1SA1 - chains D and E of the 5 polymer chains in the assembly; structure by X-ray diffraction, 4.20 A resolution (low resolution: residue-level contacts below are approximate; hydrogen-bond / salt-bridge calls are withheld).

# Chain D
Molecule: Tubulin beta chain
From: Bos taurus
UniProtKB: P02554 (TBB_PIG); numbering as in UniProt; present here: 1-44, 47-360, 369-445
Amino-acid sequence (445 residues; row label = number of the first residue in the row; note: 10 numbers in that range are skipped by the numbering (no residue carries them; nothing is unmodelled there)):
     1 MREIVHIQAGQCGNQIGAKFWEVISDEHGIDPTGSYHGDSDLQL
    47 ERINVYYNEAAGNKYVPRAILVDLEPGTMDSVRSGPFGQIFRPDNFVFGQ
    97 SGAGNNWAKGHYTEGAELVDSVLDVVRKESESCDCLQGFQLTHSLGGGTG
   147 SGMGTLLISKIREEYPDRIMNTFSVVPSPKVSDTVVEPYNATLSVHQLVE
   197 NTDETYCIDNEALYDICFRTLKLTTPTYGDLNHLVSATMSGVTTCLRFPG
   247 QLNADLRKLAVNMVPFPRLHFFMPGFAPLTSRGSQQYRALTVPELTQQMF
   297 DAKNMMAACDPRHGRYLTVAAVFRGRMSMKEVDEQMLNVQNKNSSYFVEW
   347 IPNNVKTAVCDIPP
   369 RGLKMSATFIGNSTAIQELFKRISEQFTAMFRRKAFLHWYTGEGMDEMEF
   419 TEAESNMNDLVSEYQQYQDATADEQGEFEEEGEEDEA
Disordered / not traced: 1, 438-455
Swiss-Prot annotation at these positions:
  - motif: M1 to I4 (MREI motif)
  - binding site (GTP): Q11, G142, G144
  - modified residue: S40 (Phosphoserine)
  - natural variant: H37 (H37V: In 2nd form)
Residues lining bound ligands:
  - GDP (guanosine-5'-diphosphate): G10, Q11, C12, D69, E71, S140, G142, G143, G144, T145, G146, S147, V171, P173, V177, S178, D179, E183, N206, L209, Y224, L227, N228
  - podophyllotoxin (POD; 9-hydroxy-5-(3,4,5-trimethoxyphenyl)-5,8,8a,9-tetrahydrofuro[3',4':6,7]naphtho[2,3-d][1,3]dioxol-6(5ah)-one): G237, V238, T240, C241, L242, L248, A250, D251, K254, L255, N258, M259, T314, V315, A316, A317, V318, N350, V351, K352, T353, A354, I378

# Chain E
Molecule: Stathmin 4
From: Rattus norvegicus
UniProtKB: P02554 (TBB_PIG); residues 5-145 here correspond to UniProt positions 49-189 (UniProt number = residue number + 44)
Amino-acid sequence (142 residues; each row starts with the number of its first residue):
     4 ADMEVIELNKCTSGQSFEVILKPPSFDGVPEFNASLPRRRDPSLEEIQKK
    54 LEAAEERRKYQEAELLKHLAEKREHEREVIQKAIEENNNFIKMAKEKLAQ
   104 KMESNKENREAHLAAMLERLQEKDKHAEEVRKNKELKEEASR
Disordered / not traced: 4-5, 43-44, 142-145

# How chain D and chain E interact
Pairs across the interface - 11 pairs, chain D then chain E:
  Y108(D) - R134(E)
  A112(D) - R134(E)
  K156(D) - D127(E)
  R158(D) - M119(E)
  E159(D) - L123(E)
  E159(D) - Q124(E)
  E159(D) - D127(E)
  Q193(D) - K126(E)
  G412(D) - V133(E)
  G412(D) - N136(E)
  E417(D) - H129(E)
Interface residues without a listed pair, chain D (10 interface residues in all): S155, G410
Interface residues without a listed pair, chain E (11 interface residues in all): A130, K140

# In short
10 residues of chain D and 11 residues of chain E are in contact. Chain D binds GDP and podophyllotoxin.
Curated annotation (UniProt) lists 3 GTP-binding residues on chain D.
Chain D is Tubulin beta chain (Bos taurus) and chain E is Stathmin 4 (Rattus norvegicus); the structure,
Tubulin-podophyllotoxin: stathmin-like domain complex, was determined by X-ray diffraction, deposited together
with 1SA0.
